Entry 8UTO (electron microscopy, 3.20 A resolution); this record covers chains E and I of the 7 polymer chains in the assembly.

[Chain E]
Protein: Tubulin alpha-1B chain
Organism: Sus scrofa
UniProtKB: Q2XVP4 (TBA1B_PIG); residues 1-451 here = UniProt positions 1-451
Sequence (451 residues; numbered 1 to 451; the number before each row is that of its first residue):
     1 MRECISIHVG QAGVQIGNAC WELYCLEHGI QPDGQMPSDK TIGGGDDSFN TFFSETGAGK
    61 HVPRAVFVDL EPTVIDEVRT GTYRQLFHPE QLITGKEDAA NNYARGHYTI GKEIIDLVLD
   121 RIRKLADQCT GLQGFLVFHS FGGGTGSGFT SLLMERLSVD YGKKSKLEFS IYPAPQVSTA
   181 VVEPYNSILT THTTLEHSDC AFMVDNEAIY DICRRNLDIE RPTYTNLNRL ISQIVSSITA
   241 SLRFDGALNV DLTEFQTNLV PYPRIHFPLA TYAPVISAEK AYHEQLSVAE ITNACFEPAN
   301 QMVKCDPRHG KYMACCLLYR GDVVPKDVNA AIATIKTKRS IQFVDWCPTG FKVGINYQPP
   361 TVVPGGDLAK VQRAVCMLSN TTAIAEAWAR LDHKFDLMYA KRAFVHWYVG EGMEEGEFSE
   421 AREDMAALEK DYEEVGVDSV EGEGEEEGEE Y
Metal / ion sites: Mg2+: E71 (together with GTP)
Small-molecule neighbours: GTP (guanosine-5'-triphosphate): G10, Q11, A12, Q15, E71, D98, A99, A100, N101, S140, G142, G143, G144, T145, G146, I171, T179, E183, N206, Y224, L227, N228, I231
Swiss-Prot annotation at these positions:
  - motif: M1 to C4 (MREC motif)
  - active site: E254
  - binding site (GTP): G10, Q11, A12, Q15, E71, A99, S140, G143, G144, T145, G146, T179, E183, N206, Y224, N228, L252
  - binding site (Mg(2+)): E71
  - site: Y451 (Involved in polymerization)
  - modified residue: K40 (N6,N6,N6-trimethyllysine), S48 (Phosphoserine), S232 (Phosphoserine), Y282 (3'-nitrotyrosine), R339 (Omega-N-methylarginine), S439 (Phosphoserine), E443 (5-glutamyl polyglutamate), E445 (5-glutamyl polyglutamate), Y451 (3'-nitrotyrosine)
  - cross-link (Glycyl lysine isopeptide (Lys-Gly)): K326 (interchain with G-Cter in ubiquitin), K370 (interchain with G-Cter in ubiquitin)

[Chain I]
Protein: Tubulin beta-2B chain
Organism: Sus scrofa
UniProtKB: A0A287AGU7 (A0A287AGU7_PIG); residues 1-445 here = UniProt positions 1-445
Sequence (445 residues; row label = number of the first residue in the row):
     1 MREIVHIQAG QCGNQIGAKF WEVISDEHGI DPTGSYHGDS DLQLERINVY YNEATGNKYV
    61 PRAILVDLEP GTMDSVRSGP FGQIFRPDNF VFGQSGAGNN WAKGHYTEGA ELVDSVLDVV
   121 RKESESCDCL QGFQLTHSLG GGTGSGMGTL LISKIREEYP DRIMNTFSVM PSPKVSDTVV
   181 EPYNATLSVH QLVENTDETY CIDNEALYDI CFRTLKLTTP TYGDLNHLVS ATMSGVTTCL
   241 RFPGQLNADL RKLAVNMVPF PRLHFFMPGF APLTSRGSQQ YRALTVPELT QQMFDSKNMM
   301 AACDPRHGRY LTVAAIFRGR MSMKEVDEQM LNVQNKNSSY FVEWIPNNVK TAVCDIPPRG
   361 LKMSATFIGN STAIQELFKR ISEQFTAMFR RKAFLHWYTG EGMDEMEFTE AESNMNDLVS
   421 EYQQYQDATA DEQGEFEEEE GEDEA
Not modelled in the structure: 434-445
Small-molecule neighbours:
  - GDP (guanosine-5'-diphosphate): G10, Q11, C12, Q15, I16, S138, G141, G142, T143, G144, D177, E181, N204, Y222, L225, N226
  - GTP (guanosine-5'-triphosphate): Q245, L246, K252
  - taxol (TA1): E22, V23, D26, E27, L215, L217, D224, H227, L228, A231, S234, F270, P272, L273, T274, R276, Q279, P358, R359, G360, L361

[How chain E and chain I interact]
Pairs across the interface (69):
  Q11(E) - G244(I)  hydrogen bond (side chain-backbone)
  Q11(E) - Q245(I)  hydrogen bond (side chain-backbone)
  Q11(E) - L246(I)
  Q11(E) - N247(I)  hydrogen bond (side chain-backbone)
  Q15(E) - Q245(I)
  E71(E) - N247(I)
  P72(E) - R46(I)
  T73(E) - R2(I)
  T73(E) - P243(I)
  V74(E) - N247(I)
  D76(E) - R46(I)  salt bridge
  E77(E) - P243(I)
  G95(E) - M1(I)  hydrogen bond (backbone-backbone)
  K96(E) - R2(I)
  E97(E) - L130(I)
  E97(E) - Q131(I)
  E97(E) - R251(I)  salt bridge
  D98(E) - D249(I)
  D98(E) - K252(I)
  A100(E) - R251(I)
  A100(E) - K252(I)
  A100(E) - V255(I)
  N101(E) - K252(I)
  N101(E) - N256(I)  hydrogen bond
  N101(E) - K350(I)
  R105(E) - R251(I)
  Q176(E) - L331(I)
  V177(E) - D327(I)
  S178(E) - N347(I)
  T179(E) - L246(I)
  T179(E) - K350(I)  hydrogen bond (backbone-side chain)
  T179(E) - T351(I)
  A180(E) - N256(I)
  A180(E) - N347(I)
  A180(E) - K350(I)
  V181(E) - N256(I)  hydrogen bond (backbone-side chain)
  V181(E) - I345(I)  hydrophobic
  V181(E) - N347(I)
  V182(E) - N256(I)
  Y210(E) - M323(I)
  Y210(E) - K324(I)
  E220(E) - K324(I)
  R221(E) - S322(I)
  R221(E) - E325(I)  salt bridge
  P222(E) - S322(I)
  P222(E) - M323(I)
  P222(E) - K324(I)
  Y224(E) - M323(I)
  H393(E) - Q433(I)  hydrogen bond
  K394(E) - P346(I)
  D396(E) - Q433(I)
  L397(E) - W344(I)
  L397(E) - D431(I)
  L397(E) - E432(I)
  L397(E) - Q433(I)
  M398(E) - P346(I)
  K401(E) - F260(I)
  K401(E) - W344(I)
  R402(E) - F260(I)
  A403(E) - W344(I)  hydrophobic
  F404(E) - V255(I)
  F404(E) - N256(I)
  F404(E) - V258(I)
  F404(E) - P259(I)  hydrogen bond (backbone-backbone)
  H406(E) - P259(I)
  H406(E) - F260(I)
  H406(E) - P261(I)
  W407(E) - A254(I)
  W407(E) - V258(I)  hydrogen bond (side chain-backbone)
Other interface residues (no listed pair), chain E (40 interface residues in all): T80, T223
Other interface residues (no listed pair), chain I (42 interface residues in all): E45, C129, D197, F242, T312, N348, V349

[Overview]
The interface between chain E and chain I involves 40 residues on one side and 42 on the other, with 10
hydrogen bonds and 3 salt bridges. Among the polar pairs are D76(E)-R46(I), E97(E)-R251(I) and
R221(E)-E325(I). GTP is bound between chain E and chain I.
Here chain E is Tubulin alpha-1B chain and chain I is Tubulin beta-2B chain, both from Sus scrofa. Entry 8UTO
(KIF1A[1-393] AMP-PNP bound two-heads-bound state in complex with a microtubule - class T2L1) was determined
by electron microscopy together with 8UTN, 8UTP, 8UTQ, 8UTR, 8UTS, 8UTT and 4 further entries from the same
study.
